8VN2 - chains C and A of the 4 polymer chains in the assembly; structure by X-ray diffraction, 1.63 A resolution.

Chain C:
Molecule: 21-nt DNA strand
Sequence (21 nucleotides; row label = number of the first residue in the row):
   401 TTGACTCTCTTAAGAGAGTCA
Metal / ion sites: Mg2+: DA413, DG414 (shared with 1 residue of chain B); Na+: DA413, DG414 (shared with 1 residue of chain B)

Chain A:
Protein: Intron-encoded endonuclease I-PpoI
Source organism: Physarum polycephalum
Notes: EC 3.1.-.-
UniProt: Q94702 (PPO1_PHYPO); numbering as in UniProt (aligned over 2-163)
Chain sequence (162 residues; each row starts with the number of its first residue):
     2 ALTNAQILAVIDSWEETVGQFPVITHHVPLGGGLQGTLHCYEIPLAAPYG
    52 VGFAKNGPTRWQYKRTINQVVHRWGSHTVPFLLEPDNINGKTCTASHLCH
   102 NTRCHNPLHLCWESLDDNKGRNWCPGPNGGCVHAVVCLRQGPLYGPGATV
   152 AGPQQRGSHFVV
Metal / ion sites: Zn2+ site 1: Cys41, Cys100, Cys105, His110; Mg2+: Asn119 (shared with 2 residues of chain D); Na+: Asn119 (shared with 2 residues of chain D); Zn2+ site 2: Cys125, Cys132, His134, Cys138
What the authors report for this chain:
  - mutagenesis - H78A/H98A, H98A: decreased catalytic activity
  - mutagenesis - H78A: unchanged catalytic activity
  - catalytic residues: His78, His98
  - mutagenesis - H98A: abolished binding to metal ion

Interface between chain C and chain A:
Residue-residue contacts - 18 pairs, chain C then chain A:
  DT401(C) with Thr67(A), phosphate contact
  DT402(C) with Arg66(A), salt bridge to the phosphate; Thr67(A), base contact
  DG403(C) with Val52(A), phosphate contact; Gly53(A), hydrogen bond to the phosphate; Lys65(A), hydrogen bond to the base
  DA404(C) with Ala48(A), phosphate contact; Pro49(A), phosphate contact; Ala55(A), base contact; Lys65(A), base contact
  DC405(C) with Ala48(A), phosphate contact; Lys56(A), base contact
  DT406(C) with Lys56(A), base contact; Asn57(A), base contact
  DC407(C) with Asn57(A), hydrogen bond to the base
  DT411(C) with Leu116(A), base contact; Lys120(A), hydrogen bond to the base
  DA412(C) with Asp117(A), sugar contact
Other interface residues (no listed pair), chain C (11 interface residues in all): DT408, DT410
Other interface residues (no listed pair), chain A (17 interface residues in all): Tyr50, Phe54, Val72, Arg74

In short:
11 residues of chain C and 17 residues of chain A are in contact; the contacts include 4 hydrogen bonds and 1
salt bridge. Among the polar pairs are DG403(C)-Lys65(A), DC407(C)-Asn57(A) and DT411(C)-Lys120(A). From the
paper: catalytic residues His78(A) and His98(A); H78A/H98A and H98A of chain A reduce catalytic activity.
Here chain C is a 21-nt DNA strand and chain A is Intron-encoded endonuclease I-PpoI (Physarum polycephalum).
Entry 8VN2 (Homing endonuclease I-PpoI-DNA complex:reaction at pH6.0 (K+ MES) with 500 uM Mg2+ for 320s) was
determined by X-ray diffraction together with 8VMO, 8VMP, 8VMQ, 8VMR, 8VMS, 8VMT and 35 further entries from
the same study.
